Entry 5X22 (X-ray diffraction, 3.35 A resolution); this record covers chains D and H of the 9 polymer chains in the assembly.

Chain D:
Protein: DNA-directed RNA polymerase subunit beta'
From: Thermus thermophilus (strain HB8 / ATCC 27634 / DSM 579)
Notes: EC 2.7.7.6
UniProtKB: Q8RQE8 (RPOC_THET8); residues 1-1524 here = UniProt positions 1-1524
Amino-acid sequence (1524 residues; numbered 1 to 1524; the number before each row is that of its first residue):
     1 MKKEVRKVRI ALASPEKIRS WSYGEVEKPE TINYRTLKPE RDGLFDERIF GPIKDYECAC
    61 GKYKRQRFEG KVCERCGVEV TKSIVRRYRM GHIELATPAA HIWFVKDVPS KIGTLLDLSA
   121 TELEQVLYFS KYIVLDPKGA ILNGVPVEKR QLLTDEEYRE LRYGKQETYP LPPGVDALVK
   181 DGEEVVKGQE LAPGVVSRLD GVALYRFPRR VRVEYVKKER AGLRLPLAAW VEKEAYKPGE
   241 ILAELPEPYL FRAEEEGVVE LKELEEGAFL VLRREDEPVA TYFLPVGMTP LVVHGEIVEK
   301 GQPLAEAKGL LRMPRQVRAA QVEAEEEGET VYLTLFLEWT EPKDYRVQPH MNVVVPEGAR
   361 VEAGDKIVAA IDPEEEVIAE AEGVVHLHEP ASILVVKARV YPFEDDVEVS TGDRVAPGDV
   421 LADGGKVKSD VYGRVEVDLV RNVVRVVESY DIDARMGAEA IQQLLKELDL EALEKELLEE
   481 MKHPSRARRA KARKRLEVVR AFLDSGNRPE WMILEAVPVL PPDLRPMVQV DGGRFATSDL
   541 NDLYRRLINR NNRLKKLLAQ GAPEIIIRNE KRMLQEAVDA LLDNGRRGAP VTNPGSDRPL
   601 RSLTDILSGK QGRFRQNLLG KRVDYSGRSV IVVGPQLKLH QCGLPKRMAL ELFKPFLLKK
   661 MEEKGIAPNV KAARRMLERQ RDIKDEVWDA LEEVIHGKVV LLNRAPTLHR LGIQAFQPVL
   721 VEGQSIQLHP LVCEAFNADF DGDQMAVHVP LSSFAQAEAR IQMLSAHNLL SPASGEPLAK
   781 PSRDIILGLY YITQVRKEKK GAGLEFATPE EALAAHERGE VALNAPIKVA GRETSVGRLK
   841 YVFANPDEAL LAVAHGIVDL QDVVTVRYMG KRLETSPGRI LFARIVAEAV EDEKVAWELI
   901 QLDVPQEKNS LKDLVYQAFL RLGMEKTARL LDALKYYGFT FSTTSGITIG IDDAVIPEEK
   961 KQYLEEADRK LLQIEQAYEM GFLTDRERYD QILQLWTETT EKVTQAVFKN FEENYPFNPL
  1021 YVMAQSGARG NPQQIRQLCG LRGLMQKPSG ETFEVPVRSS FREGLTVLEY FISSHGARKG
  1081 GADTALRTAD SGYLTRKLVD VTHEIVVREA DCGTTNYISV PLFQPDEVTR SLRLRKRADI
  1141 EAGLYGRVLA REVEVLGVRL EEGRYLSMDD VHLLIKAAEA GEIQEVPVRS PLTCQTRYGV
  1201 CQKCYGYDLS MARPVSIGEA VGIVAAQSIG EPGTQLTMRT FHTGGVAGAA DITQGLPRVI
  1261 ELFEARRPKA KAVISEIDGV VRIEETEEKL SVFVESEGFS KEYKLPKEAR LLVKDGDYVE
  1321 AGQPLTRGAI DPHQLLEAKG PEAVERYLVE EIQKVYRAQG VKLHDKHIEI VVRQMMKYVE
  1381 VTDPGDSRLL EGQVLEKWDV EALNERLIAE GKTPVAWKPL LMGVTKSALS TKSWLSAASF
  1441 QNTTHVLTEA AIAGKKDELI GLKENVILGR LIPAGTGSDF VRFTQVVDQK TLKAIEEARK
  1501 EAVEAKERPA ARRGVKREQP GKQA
Disordered / not traced: 1-2, 955-1016, 1503-1524
Ion coordination: Zn2+ site 1: Cys-58, Cys-60, Cys-73, Cys-76; Mg2+ site 1: Asp-739, Asp-741, Asp-743 (shared with 1 residue of chain I); Mg2+ site 2: Asp-739 (together with CMPcPP); Mg2+ site 3 near Lys-840 (its only coordinating residue here); Mg2+ site 4: Trp-897, Ile-900; Zn2+ site 2: Cys-1112, Cys-1194, Cys-1201, Cys-1204
Small-molecule neighbours: CMPcPP: Arg-704, Pro-706, Asn-737, Asp-739, Asp-741, Arg-783, Arg-1029, Gln-1235, Met-1238, Arg-1239, Thr-1240

Chain H:
Molecule: promoter DNA nontemplate strand
Sequence (27 nucleotides; numbered 1 to 27; the number before each row is that of its first residue):
     1 TATAATGGGA GCTGTCACGG ATGCAGG

How chain D and chain H interact:
Residue-residue contacts - 6 pairs, chain D then chain H:
  Pro-109(D) / DA21(H)  phosphate contact
  Lys-494(D) / DA21(H)  salt bridge to the phosphate
  Asp-597(D) / DC12(H)  hydrogen bond to the base
  Arg-1266(D) / DC18(H)  salt bridge to the phosphate
  Arg-1266(D) / DG19(H)  phosphate contact
  Lys-1426(D) / DG20(H)  phosphate contact
Other interface residues (no listed pair), chain H (6 interface residues in all): DA17

In short:
5 residues of chain D and 6 residues of chain H are in contact; the contacts include 1 hydrogen bond and 2
salt bridges. Among the polar pairs are Asp-597(D)/DC12(H), Lys-494(D)/DA21(H) and Arg-1266(D)/DC18(H). Chain
D binds CMPcPP.
Here chain D is DNA-directed RNA polymerase subunit beta' (Thermus thermophilus (strain HB8 / ATCC 27634 / DSM
579)) and chain H is promoter DNA nontemplate strand. Entry 5X22 (Crystal structure of Thermus thermophilus
transcription initiation complex with GpA and CMPcPP) was determined by X-ray diffraction, deposited together
with 5X21.
